Entry 8GPJ (electron microscopy, 3.50 A resolution); this record covers chains U and Y of the 12 polymer chains in the assembly.

Chain U:
Protein: X16 UFO gp41
From: Homo sapiens
Amino-acid sequence (624 residues; each row starts with the number of its first residue; note: 13 numbers in that range are skipped by the numbering (no residue carries them; nothing is unmodelled there)):
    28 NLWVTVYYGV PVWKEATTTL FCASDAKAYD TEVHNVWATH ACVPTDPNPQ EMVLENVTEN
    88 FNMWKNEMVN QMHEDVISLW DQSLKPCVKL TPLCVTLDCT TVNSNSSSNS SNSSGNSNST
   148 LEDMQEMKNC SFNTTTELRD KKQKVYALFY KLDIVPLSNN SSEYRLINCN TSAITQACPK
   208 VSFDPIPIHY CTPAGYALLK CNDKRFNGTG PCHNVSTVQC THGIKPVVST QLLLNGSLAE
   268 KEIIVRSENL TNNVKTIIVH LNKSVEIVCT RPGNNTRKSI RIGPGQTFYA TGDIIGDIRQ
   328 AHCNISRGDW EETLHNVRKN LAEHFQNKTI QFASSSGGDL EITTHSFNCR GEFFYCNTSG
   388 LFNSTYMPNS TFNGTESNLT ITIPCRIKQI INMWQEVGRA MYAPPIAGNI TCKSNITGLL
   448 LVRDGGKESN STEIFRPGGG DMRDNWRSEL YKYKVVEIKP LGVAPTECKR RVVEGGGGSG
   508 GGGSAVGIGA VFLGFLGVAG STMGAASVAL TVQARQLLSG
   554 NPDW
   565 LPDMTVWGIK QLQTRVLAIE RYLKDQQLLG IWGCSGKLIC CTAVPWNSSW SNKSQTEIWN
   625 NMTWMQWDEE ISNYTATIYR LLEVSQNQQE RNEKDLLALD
Unresolved in the structure: 28-519, 661-664
Disulfides: Cys-598/Cys-604
Glycans and other covalent adducts: N-acetylglucosamine (NAG) linked to Asn-616, Asn-625, Asn-637
What the authors report for this chain:
  - post-translational modification sites: Asn-442

Chain Y:
Protein: X16 UFO gp41
From: Homo sapiens
Amino-acid sequence (624 residues; row label = number of the first residue in the row; note: 23 numbers in that range are skipped by the numbering (no residue carries them; nothing is unmodelled there); a row labelled like 135A-135U holds insertion residues (135A, then the next letters in order)):
    33 NLWVTVYYGV PVWKEATTTL FCASDAKAYD TEVHNVWATH ACVPTDPNPQ EMVLENVTEN
    93 FNMWKNEMVN QMHEDVISLW DQSLKPCVKL TPLCVTLDCT TVN
135A-135U SNSSSNSSNSSGNSNSTLEDM
   152 QEMKNCSFNT TTELRDKKQK VYALFYKLDI VPLSNNSSEY RLINCNTSAI TQACPKVSFD
   212 PIPIHYCTPA GYALLKCNDK RFNGTGPCHN VSTVQCTHGI KPVVSTQLLL NGSLAEKEII
   272 VRSENLTNNV KTIIVHLNKS VEIVCTRPGN NTRKSIRI
   312 GPGQTFYAT
  320A G
   321 DIIGDIRQAH CNISRGDWEE TLHNVRKNLA EHFQ
   356 NKTIQFASSS GGDLEITTHS FNCRGEFFYC NTSGLFNST
   399 YMPNSTFNGT ESNLTITIPC RIKQIINMWQ EVGRAMYAPP IAGNITCKSN ITGLLLVRDG
   459 GKESNSTEIF RPGGGDMRDN WRSELYKYKV VEIKPLGVAP TECKRRVVEG GGGSGGGGSA
   519 VGIGAVFLGF LGVAGSTMGA ASVALTVQAR QLLSGNPDWL PDMTVWGIKQ LQTRVLAIER
   579 YLKDQQLLGI WGCSGKLICC TAVPWNSSWS NKSQTEIWNN MTWMQWDEEI SNYTATIYRL
   639 LEVSQNQQER NEKDLLALD
Unresolved in the structure: 58-65, 135A-135U, 399-411, 505-657
Disulfides: Cys-54/Cys-74, Cys-119/Cys-205, Cys-126/Cys-196, Cys-131/Cys-157, Cys-218/Cys-247, Cys-228/Cys-239, Cys-296/Cys-331, Cys-378/Cys-445, Cys-385/Cys-418
Glycans and other covalent adducts: N-acetylglucosamine (NAG) linked to Asn-88, Asn-156, Asn-160, Asn-197, Asn-241, Asn-289, Asn-301, Asn-332, Asn-386, Asn-392, Asn-442, Asn-448; glycan linked to Asn-234, Asn-262, Asn-276
What the authors report for this chain:
  - mutagenesis - E500R: increased binding to F6
  - post-translational modification sites: Asn-442

Interface between chain U and chain Y:
Disulfides between the chains: Cys-605(U)/Cys-501(Y)
Pairs across the interface - 91 pairs, chain U then chain Y:
  Gly-521(U) / Met-84(Y)
  Phe-522(U) / Met-84(Y)
  Phe-522(U) / Ala-224(Y)  hydrophobic
  Phe-522(U) / Thr-244(Y)
  Phe-522(U) / Ile-491(Y)  hydrophobic
  Leu-523(U) / Pro-43(Y)  hydrophobic
  Leu-523(U) / Trp-45(Y)  hydrophobic
  Leu-523(U) / Leu-86(Y)
  Leu-523(U) / Ile-491(Y)  hydrophobic
  Gly-524(U) / Met-84(Y)
  Val-525(U) / Pro-43(Y)  hydrophobic
  Gly-527(U) / Glu-87(Y)
  Gly-527(U) / Asn-88(Y)
  Leu-537(U) / Tyr-39(Y)  hydrophobic
  Leu-537(U) / Tyr-40(Y)
  Leu-537(U) / Gly-41(Y)
  Gln-540(U) / Gly-41(Y)
  Leu-544(U) / Tyr-40(Y)
  Leu-544(U) / Ala-221(Y)
  Leu-544(U) / Gly-222(Y)
  Leu-544(U) / Pro-493(Y)  hydrophobic
  Ser-546(U) / Ala-221(Y)
  Asn-554(U) / Phe-53(Y)
  Asn-554(U) / Val-75(Y)
  Asn-554(U) / Thr-77(Y)  hydrogen bond
  Asp-556(U) / Val-75(Y)
  Asp-556(U) / Thr-77(Y)
  Leu-565(U) / Ala-73(Y)
  Leu-565(U) / Cys-74(Y)
  Leu-565(U) / Val-75(Y)  hydrophobic
  Asp-567(U) / Thr-71(Y)
  Asp-567(U) / His-72(Y)
  Trp-571(U) / Asp-107(Y)  hydrogen bond
  Trp-571(U) / Ser-110(Y)
  Trp-571(U) / Leu-111(Y)
  Thr-578(U) / Thr-50(Y)
  Thr-578(U) / Pro-220(Y)
  Arg-585(U) / Tyr-223(Y)  hydrogen bond
  Arg-585(U) / Glu-490(Y)  salt bridge
  Tyr-586(U) / Tyr-40(Y)
  Asp-589(U) / Pro-493(Y)
  Gln-590(U) / Tyr-40(Y)  hydrogen bond
  Leu-592(U) / Leu-494(Y)  hydrophobic
  Leu-593(U) / Tyr-40(Y)  hydrophobic
  Trp-596(U) / Val-38(Y)  hydrophobic
  Trp-596(U) / Leu-494(Y)  hydrophobic
  Cys-598(U) / Val-38(Y)  hydrophobic
  Leu-602(U) / Tyr-39(Y)
  Leu-602(U) / Tyr-40(Y)  hydrogen bond (backbone-backbone)
  Ile-603(U) / Val-38(Y)
  Ile-603(U) / Tyr-39(Y)  hydrophobic
  Cys-604(U) / Thr-37(Y)
  Cys-604(U) / Val-38(Y)  hydrogen bond (backbone-backbone)
  Cys-605(U) / Cys-501(Y)  disulfide
  Cys-605(U) / Arg-503(Y)
  Cys-605(U) / Arg-504(Y)
  Thr-606(U) / Val-36(Y)  hydrogen bond (side chain-backbone)
  Thr-606(U) / Val-38(Y)
  Thr-606(U) / Arg-504(Y)
  Ala-607(U) / Trp-35(Y)
  Ala-607(U) / Lys-502(Y)
  Ala-607(U) / Arg-503(Y)
  Ala-607(U) / Arg-504(Y)
  Val-608(U) / Trp-35(Y)
  Val-608(U) / Val-36(Y)  hydrogen bond (backbone-backbone)
  Pro-609(U) / Trp-35(Y)
  Trp-610(U) / Leu-34(Y)  hydrogen bond (backbone-backbone)
  Trp-610(U) / Val-36(Y)  hydrophobic
  Trp-610(U) / Ala-497(Y)
  Trp-610(U) / Pro-498(Y)  hydrophobic
  Gln-619(U) / Leu-34(Y)
  Gln-619(U) / Pro-498(Y)  hydrogen bond (side chain-backbone)
  Gln-619(U) / Thr-499(Y)
  Gln-619(U) / Glu-500(Y)
  Ile-622(U) / Pro-498(Y)  hydrophobic
  Trp-623(U) / Tyr-39(Y)
  Trp-623(U) / Ala-497(Y)  hydrophobic
  Trp-623(U) / Pro-498(Y)  hydrogen bond (side chain-backbone)
  Trp-623(U) / Thr-499(Y)
  Trp-628(U) / Tyr-39(Y)  hydrophobic
  Trp-628(U) / Val-42(Y)  hydrophobic
  Trp-628(U) / Val-44(Y)
  Met-629(U) / Pro-43(Y)
  Met-629(U) / Val-44(Y)  hydrophobic
  Met-629(U) / Trp-45(Y)  hydrophobic
  Trp-631(U) / Val-496(Y)  hydrogen bond (side chain-backbone)
  Trp-631(U) / Pro-498(Y)
  Asp-632(U) / Val-44(Y)
  Ile-635(U) / Val-496(Y)
  Tyr-643(U) / Leu-494(Y)
  Leu-646(U) / Val-38(Y)  hydrophobic
Other interface residues (no listed pair), chain U (56 interface residues in all): Ala-526, Met-530, Ser-534, Ala-541, Gln-543, Leu-545, Val-570, Lys-574, Gln-575, Ala-582, Trp-614, Ile-642, Gln-653
Other interface residues (no listed pair), chain Y (49 interface residues in all): Thr-51, Pro-76, Gly-495

Overview:
Chain U and chain Y form an interface of 56 and 49 residues respectively, with 1 disulfide bond, 12 hydrogen
bonds and 1 salt bridge. Polar contacts include Arg-585(U)/Glu-490(Y), Asn-554(U)/Thr-77(Y) and
Trp-571(U)/Asp-107(Y). The paper reports that E500R of chain Y increases binding to F6; modification sites
Asn-442(U) and Asn-442(Y).
Both chains are X16 UFO gp41 (Homo sapiens). Entry 8GPJ (HIV-1 Env X16 UFO in complex with 8ANC195 Fab) was
determined by electron microscopy, deposited together with 8GP5, 8GPG, 8GPI and 8GPK.
